Entry 7NJX (electron microscopy, 4.32 A resolution (low resolution: residue-level contacts below are approximate; hydrogen-bond / salt-bridge calls are withheld)); this record covers chains b and d of the 12 polymer chains in the assembly.

[Chain b]
Molecule: ATP synthase subunit b
Source organism: Mycolicibacterium smegmatis (strain ATCC 700084 / mc(2)155)
Notes: engineered mutation(s): C-ter 10His tag
Reference sequence: A0R204 (ATPF_MYCS2); numbering as in UniProt (aligned over 1-170)
Chain sequence (180 residues; each row starts with the number of its first residue):
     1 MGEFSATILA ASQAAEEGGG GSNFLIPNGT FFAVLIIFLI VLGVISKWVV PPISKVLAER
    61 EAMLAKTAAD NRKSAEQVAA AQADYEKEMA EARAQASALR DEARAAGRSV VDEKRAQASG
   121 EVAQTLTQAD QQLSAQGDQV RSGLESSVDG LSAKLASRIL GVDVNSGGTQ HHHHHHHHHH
Disordered / not traced: 1-21, 85-180
Sequence notes: expression tag (171-180)

[Chain d]
Molecule: ATP synthase subunit b-delta
Source organism: Mycolicibacterium smegmatis (strain ATCC 700084 / mc(2)155)
Reference sequence: A0R203 (ATPFD_MYCS2); residue numbers follow UniProt; this construct covers 1-445
Chain sequence (445 residues; row label = number of the first residue in the row):
     1 MSIFIGQLIG FAVIAFIIVK WVVPPVRTLM RNQQEAVRAA LAESAEAAKK LADADAMHAK
    61 ALADAKAESE KVTEEAKQDS ERIAAQLSEQ AGSEAERIKA QGAQQIQLMR QQLIRQLRTG
   121 LGAEAVNKAA EIVRAHVADP QAQSATVDRF LSELEQMAPS SVVIDTAATS RLRAASRQSL
   181 AALVEKFDSV AGGLDADGLT NLADELASVA KLLLSETALN KHLAEPTDDS APKVRLLERL
   241 LSDKVSATTL DLLRTAVSNR WSTESNLIDA VEHTARLALL KRAEIAGEVD EVEEQLFRFG
   301 RVLDAEPRLS ALLSDYTTPA EGRVALLDKA LTGRPGVNQT AAALLSQTVG LLRGERADEA
   361 VIDLAELAVS RRGEVVAHVS AAAELSDAQR TRLTEVLSRI YGRPVSVQLH VDPELLGGLS
   421 ITVGDEVIDG SIASRLAAAQ TGLPD
Disordered / not traced: 62-445

[Interface between chain b and chain d]
Pairs across the interface (10; chain b residue first):
  Arg-60(b) / Val-37(d)
  Met-63(b) / Leu-41(d)
  Met-63(b) / Ser-44(d)
  Thr-67(b) / Ser-44(d)
  Asn-71(b) / Glu-46(d)
  Asn-71(b) / Ala-47(d)
  Lys-73(b) / Leu-51(d)
  Ser-74(b) / Lys-50(d)
  Ser-74(b) / Leu-51(d)
  Gln-77(b) / Ala-54(d)
Other interface residues (no listed pair), chain b (11 interface residues in all): Asp-70, Val-78, Ala-81, Asp-84
Other interface residues (no listed pair), chain d (13 interface residues in all): Glu-43, Ala-48, Asp-55, His-58, Ala-61

[In short]
The interface between chain b and chain d involves 11 residues on one side and 13 on the other.
Here chain b is ATP synthase subunit b and chain d is ATP synthase subunit b-delta, both from
Mycolicibacterium smegmatis (strain ATCC 700084 / mc(2)155). Entry 7NJX (Mycobacterium smegmatis ATP synthase
Fo combined class 4) was determined by electron microscopy (same publication as 7NJK, 7NJL, 7NJM, 7NJN, 7NJO,
7NJP and 20 further entries).
